Entry 6XTX (electron microscopy, 3.29 A resolution); this record covers chains 6 and M of the 12 polymer chains in the assembly.

Chain 6:
Molecule: DNA replication licensing factor MCM6
Source organism: Homo sapiens
Notes: EC 3.6.4.12
Reference sequence: Q14566 (MCM6_HUMAN); residues 1-821 here = UniProt positions 1-821
Chain sequence (821 residues; numbered 1 to 821; the number before each row is that of its first residue):
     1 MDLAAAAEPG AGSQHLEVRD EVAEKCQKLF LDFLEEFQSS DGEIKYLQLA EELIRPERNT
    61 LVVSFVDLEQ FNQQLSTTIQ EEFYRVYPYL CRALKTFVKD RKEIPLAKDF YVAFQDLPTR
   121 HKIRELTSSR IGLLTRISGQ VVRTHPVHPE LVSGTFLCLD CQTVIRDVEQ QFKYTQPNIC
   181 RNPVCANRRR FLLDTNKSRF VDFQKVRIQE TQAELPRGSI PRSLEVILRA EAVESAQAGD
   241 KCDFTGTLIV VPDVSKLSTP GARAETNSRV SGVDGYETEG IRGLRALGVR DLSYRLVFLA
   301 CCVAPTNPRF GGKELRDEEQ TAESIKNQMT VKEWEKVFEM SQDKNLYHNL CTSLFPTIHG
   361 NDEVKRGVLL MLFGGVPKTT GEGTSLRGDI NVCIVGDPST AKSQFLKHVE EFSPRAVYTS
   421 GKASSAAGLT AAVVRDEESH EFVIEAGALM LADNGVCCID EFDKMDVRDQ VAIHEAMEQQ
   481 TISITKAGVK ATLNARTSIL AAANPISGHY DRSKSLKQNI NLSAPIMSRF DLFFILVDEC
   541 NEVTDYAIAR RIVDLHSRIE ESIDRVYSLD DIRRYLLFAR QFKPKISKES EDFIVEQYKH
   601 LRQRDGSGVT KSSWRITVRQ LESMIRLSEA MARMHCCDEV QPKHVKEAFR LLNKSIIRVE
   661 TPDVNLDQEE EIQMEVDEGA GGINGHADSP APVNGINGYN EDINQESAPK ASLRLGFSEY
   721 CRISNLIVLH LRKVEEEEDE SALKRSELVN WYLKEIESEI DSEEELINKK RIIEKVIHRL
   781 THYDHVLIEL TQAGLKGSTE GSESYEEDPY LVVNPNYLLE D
Unresolved in the structure: 1-14, 258-291, 315-319, 663-718, 789-821
Swiss-Prot annotation at these positions:
  - motif: Ser528 to Asp531 (Arginine finger)
  - binding site (ATP): His359, Ser399, Thr400, Ala401, Lys402, Ser403, Asn504
  - binding site (ADP): Arg619, Glu622
  - modified residue: Met1 (N-acetylmethionine), Ser13 (Phosphoserine), Ser219 (Phosphoserine), Ser271 (Phosphoserine), Thr278 (Phosphothreonine), Lys643 (N6-acetyllysine), Ser689 (Phosphoserine), Ser762 (Phosphoserine), Thr791 (Phosphothreonine)
  - natural variant: Pro149 (P149S: Found in a patient with mild developmental delay and autism spectrum disorder; uncertain significance), Cys158 (C158Y: Found in patients with microcephaly, developmental delay, typical facial characteristics, endocrine disorders, feeding difficulties and urogenital anomalies; uncertain significance), Asp202 (D202G: Found in a patient with intra-uterine growth restriction, developmental delay and autism spectrum disorder; uncertain significance), Gly239 (G239S: Found in a patient with endocrine disorders, developmental regression, autism spectrum disorder and epilepsy; uncertain significance)
  - mutagenesis: Glu757 (E757A/D: Impairs interaction with CTD1), Glu763 (E763A/D: Impairs interaction with CTD1), Leu766 (L766A: Impairs interaction with CTD1)
Bound ions: Zn2+: Cys158, Cys161, Cys180, Cys185; Mg2+: Ser403 (together with ATP-gamma-S)
Residues lining bound ligands:
  - ADP (adenosine-5'-diphosphate): Glu478, Arg529, Val618, Arg619, Glu622
  - ATP-gamma-S (AGS; phosphothiophosphoric acid-adenylate ester): Thr357, Ile358, His359, Pro398, Ser399, Thr400, Ala401, Lys402, Ser403, Gln404, Asn504, Ile548, Ile552
What the authors report for this chain:
  - binding site for the 70-nt DNA strand (chain M): Ser425, Phe442, Lys486
  - catalytic residues: Arg529
  - conformationally variable residues (order/disorder transition): Arg529

Chain M:
Molecule: 70-nt DNA strand
Sequence (70 nucleotides; row label = number of the first residue in the row; numbers below 1 keep their minus sign (DC-39 is residue -39)):
   -39 CGTTTTACAA CGTCGTGACT GGGCACTTGA TCGGCCAACC TTTTTTTTTT TTTTTTTTTT
    21 TTTTTTTTTT
Unresolved in the structure: -39 to 0, 12-30

Interface between chain 6 and chain M:
Residue-residue contacts (7):
  Ser425(6) - DT5(M)  hydrogen bond to the phosphate
  Ala427(6) - DT4(M)  phosphate contact
  Val433(6) - DT3(M)  base contact
  Arg435(6) - DT2(M)  base contact
  Arg435(6) - DT3(M)  base contact
  Phe442(6) - DT2(M)  base contact
  Lys486(6) - DT4(M)  salt bridge to the phosphate
Other interface residues (no listed pair), chain 6 (9 interface residues in all): Ala432, Val434, Ala487

In short:
9 residues of chain 6 and 4 residues of chain M are in contact, with 1 hydrogen bond and 1 salt bridge. Among
the polar pairs are Ser425(6)-DT5(M) and Lys486(6)-DT4(M). The paper reports the catalytic residue Arg529(6);
a binding site for the 70-nt DNA strand (chain M) at Ser425(6), Phe442(6) and Lys486(6).
Chain 6 is DNA replication licensing factor MCM6 (Homo sapiens) and chain M is a 70-nt DNA strand; the
structure, CryoEM structure of human CMG bound to ATPgammaS and DNA, was determined by electron microscopy
together with 6XTY from the same study.
